3GFJ - chain A; structure by X-ray diffraction, 2.20 A resolution.

Chain A:
Protein: 146aa long hypothetical transcriptional regulator
Organism: Sulfolobus tokodaii
UniProt: Q96ZY1 (Q96ZY1_SULTO); numbering as in UniProt (aligned over 1-146)
Chain sequence (146 residues; row label = number of the first residue in the row):
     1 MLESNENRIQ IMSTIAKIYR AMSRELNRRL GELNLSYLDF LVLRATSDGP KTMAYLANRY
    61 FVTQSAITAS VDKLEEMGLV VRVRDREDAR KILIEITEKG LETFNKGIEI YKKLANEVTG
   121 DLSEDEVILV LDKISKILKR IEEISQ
Unresolved in the structure: 1-5
Construct notes: engineered mutation Ala-89 (Arg in Q96ZY1)
Metal / ion sites: Ca2+: Glu-143, Gln-146
Reported in the primary citation:
  - mutagenesis - R90A, K91A: abolished binding to DNA

Summary:
Glu-143 and Gln-146 coordinate Ca2+. From the paper: R90A and K91A abolish binding to DNA.
Chain A is 146aa long hypothetical transcriptional regulator (Sulfolobus tokodaii); the structure, Crystal
structure of the ST1710 mutant (R89A) protein, was determined by X-ray diffraction (same publication as 3GEZ,
3GF2, 3GFI and 3GFL).
